Entry 7Z0T (electron microscopy, 3.40 A resolution); this record covers chains B and F of the 7 polymer chains in the assembly.

# Chain B
Molecule: Formate hydrogenlyase subunit 2
From: Escherichia coli K-12
UniProt: P0AAK1 (HYCB_ECOLI); residues 1-203 here = UniProt positions 1-203
Amino-acid sequence (203 residues; row label = number of the first residue in the row):
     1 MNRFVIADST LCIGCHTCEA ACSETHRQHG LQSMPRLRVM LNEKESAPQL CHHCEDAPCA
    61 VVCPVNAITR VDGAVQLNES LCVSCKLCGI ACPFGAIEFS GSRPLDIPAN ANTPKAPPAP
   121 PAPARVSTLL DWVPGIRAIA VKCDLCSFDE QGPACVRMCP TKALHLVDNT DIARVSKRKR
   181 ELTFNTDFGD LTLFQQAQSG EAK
Disordered / not traced: 171-203
Ion coordination: 4Fe-4S cluster Fe site 1: Cys12, Cys15, Cys18, Cys159; 4Fe-4S cluster Fe site 2: Cys22, Cys143, Cys146, Cys155; 4Fe-4S cluster Fe site 3: Cys51, Cys54, Cys59, Cys92; 4Fe-4S cluster Fe site 4: Cys63, Cys82, Cys85, Cys88
Residues lining bound ligands:
  - 4Fe-4S cluster (SF4), molecule 1: Val5, Cys22, His26, Arg36, Leu37, Leu50, Cys143, Asp144, Leu145, Cys146, Pro153, Ala154, Cys155
  - 4Fe-4S cluster (SF4), molecule 2: Leu11, Cys12, Ile13, Gly14, Cys15, His16, Thr17, Cys18, Val39, Pro48, Cys159, Pro160, Thr161, Ala163, Leu164
  - 4Fe-4S cluster (SF4), molecule 3: Cys51, His52, His53, Cys54, Ala57, Pro58, Cys59, Val75, Cys92, Pro93, Phe94, Ala96, Ile97, Lys142
  - 4Fe-4S cluster (SF4), molecule 4: Val62, Cys63, Pro64, Val65, Ala67, Ile68, Leu77, Cys82, Val83, Ser84, Cys85, Lys86, Leu87, Cys88, Phe99, Ala140
UniProt features mapped onto this chain:
  - binding site ([4Fe-4S] cluster): Cys12, Cys15, Cys18, Cys22, Cys51, Cys54, Cys59, Cys63, Cys82, Cys85, Cys88, Cys92, Cys143, Cys146, Cys155, Cys159

# Chain F
Molecule: Formate hydrogenlyase subunit 6
From: Escherichia coli K-12
UniProt: P16432 (HYCF_ECOLI); numbering as in UniProt (aligned over 1-180)
Amino-acid sequence (180 residues; row label = number of the first residue in the row):
     1 MFTFIKKVIK TGTATSSYPL EPIAVDKNFR GKPEQNPQQC IGCAACVNAC PSNALTVETD
    61 LATGELAWEF NLGHCIFCGR CEEVCPTAAI KLSQEYELAV WKKEDFLQQS RFALCNCRVC
   121 NRPFAVQKEI DYAIALLKHN GDSRAENHRE SFETCPECKR QKCLVPSDRI ELTRHMKEAI
Disordered / not traced: 1-29, 166-180
Ion coordination: 4Fe-4S cluster Fe site 1: Cys40, Cys43, Cys46, Cys85; 4Fe-4S cluster Fe site 2: Cys50, Cys75, Cys78, Cys81; Fe ion: Cys117, Cys120, Cys155, Cys158
Residues lining bound ligands:
  - 4Fe-4S cluster (SF4), molecule 1: Pro33, Ala49, Cys50, Pro51, Ser52, Ala54, Leu55, Phe70, Cys75, Ile76, Phe77, Cys78, Gly79, Arg80, Cys81, Leu92
  - 4Fe-4S cluster (SF4), molecule 2: Gln35, Gln39, Cys40, Ile41, Gly42, Cys43, Ala45, Cys46, Trp68, Cys85, Pro86, Thr87, Ala89, Ile90
UniProt features mapped onto this chain:
  - binding site ([4Fe-4S] cluster): Cys40, Cys43, Cys46, Cys50, Cys75, Cys78, Cys81, Cys85
What the authors report for this chain:
  - conformationally variable residues (side-chain flip): Arg122

# How chain B and chain F interact
Pairs across the interface - 54 pairs, chain B then chain F:
  Met40(B) - Arg160(F)
  Met40(B) - Leu164(F)
  Leu41(B) - Gln161(F)  hydrogen bond (backbone-side chain)
  Leu41(B) - Leu164(F)
  Asn42(B) - Leu164(F)
  Asn42(B) - Val165(F)
  Glu45(B) - Leu164(F)
  Ala47(B) - Leu164(F)
  Gln49(B) - Arg160(F)
  Gln49(B) - Cys163(F)
  Gln49(B) - Leu164(F)
  Val61(B) - Leu137(F)  hydrophobic
  Val61(B) - Asn140(F)
  Val62(B) - Leu137(F)  hydrophobic
  Val83(B) - Ala45(F)
  Ser84(B) - Ala45(F)
  Ser84(B) - Asn48(F)
  Cys85(B) - Cys43(F)
  Cys85(B) - Pro86(F)  hydrophobic
  Cys85(B) - Glu129(F)
  Lys86(B) - Ala44(F)
  Lys86(B) - Asn48(F)
  Leu87(B) - Glu129(F)
  Leu87(B) - Ala133(F)  hydrophobic
  Gly89(B) - Lys159(F)
  Ile90(B) - Glu129(F)
  Ile90(B) - Ala133(F)  hydrophobic
  Ile90(B) - Phe152(F)
  Ile90(B) - Lys159(F)  hydrogen bond (backbone-side chain)
  Cys92(B) - Lys159(F)  hydrogen bond (backbone-side chain)
  Pro93(B) - Lys159(F)
  Phe94(B) - Lys159(F)
  Phe94(B) - Arg160(F)
  Gly95(B) - Pro156(F)
  Gly95(B) - Lys159(F)
  Gly95(B) - Arg160(F)  hydrogen bond (backbone-side chain)
  Glu98(B) - Pro156(F)
  Glu98(B) - Arg160(F)  salt bridge
  Val126(B) - Thr59(F)
  Val126(B) - Pro123(F)
  Ser127(B) - Phe124(F)  hydrogen bond (side chain-backbone)
  Leu129(B) - Phe124(F)
  Leu129(B) - Pro156(F)  hydrophobic
  Leu130(B) - Leu114(F)  hydrophobic
  Leu130(B) - Phe124(F)
  Leu130(B) - Ala125(F)  hydrophobic
  Leu130(B) - Val126(F)
  Trp132(B) - Val47(F)
  Trp132(B) - Asn48(F)
  Trp132(B) - Thr56(F)
  Trp132(B) - Val57(F)
  Pro134(B) - Asn53(F)
  Ile136(B) - Asn48(F)
  Arg137(B) - Asn48(F)
Other interface residues (no listed pair), chain B (35 interface residues in all): Arg38, Ser46, Pro58, Pro64, Ala91, Asp131, Ala138
Other interface residues (no listed pair), chain F (36 interface residues in all): Ile41, Leu55, Leu61, Leu66, Val84, Ile130, Tyr132, Leu136, Glu157

# In short
35 residues of chain B face 36 of chain F across their interface; the contacts include 5 hydrogen bonds and 1
salt bridge. Polar pairs include Glu98(B)-Arg160(F), Leu41(B)-Gln161(F) and Ile90(B)-Lys159(F). Bound to chain
B: 4 copies of 4Fe-4S cluster. Chain F binds 4Fe-4S cluster. The paper reports conformational variability at
Arg122(F).
Chain B is Formate hydrogenlyase subunit 2 and chain F is Formate hydrogenlyase subunit 6, both from
Escherichia coli K-12; the structure, Structure of the Escherichia coli formate hydrogenlyase complex (aerobic
preparation, composite structure), was determined by electron microscopy together with 7Z0S from the same
study.
